6TQO - chains X and K of the 15 polymer chains in the assembly; structure by electron microscopy, 3.80 A resolution.

[Chain X]
Molecule: DNA-directed RNA polymerase subunit beta
Source organism: Escherichia coli
Notes: EC 2.7.7.6
UniProtKB: P0A8V4 (RPOB_ECO57); numbering as in UniProt (aligned over 1-1342)
Chain sequence (1342 residues; each row starts with the number of its first residue):
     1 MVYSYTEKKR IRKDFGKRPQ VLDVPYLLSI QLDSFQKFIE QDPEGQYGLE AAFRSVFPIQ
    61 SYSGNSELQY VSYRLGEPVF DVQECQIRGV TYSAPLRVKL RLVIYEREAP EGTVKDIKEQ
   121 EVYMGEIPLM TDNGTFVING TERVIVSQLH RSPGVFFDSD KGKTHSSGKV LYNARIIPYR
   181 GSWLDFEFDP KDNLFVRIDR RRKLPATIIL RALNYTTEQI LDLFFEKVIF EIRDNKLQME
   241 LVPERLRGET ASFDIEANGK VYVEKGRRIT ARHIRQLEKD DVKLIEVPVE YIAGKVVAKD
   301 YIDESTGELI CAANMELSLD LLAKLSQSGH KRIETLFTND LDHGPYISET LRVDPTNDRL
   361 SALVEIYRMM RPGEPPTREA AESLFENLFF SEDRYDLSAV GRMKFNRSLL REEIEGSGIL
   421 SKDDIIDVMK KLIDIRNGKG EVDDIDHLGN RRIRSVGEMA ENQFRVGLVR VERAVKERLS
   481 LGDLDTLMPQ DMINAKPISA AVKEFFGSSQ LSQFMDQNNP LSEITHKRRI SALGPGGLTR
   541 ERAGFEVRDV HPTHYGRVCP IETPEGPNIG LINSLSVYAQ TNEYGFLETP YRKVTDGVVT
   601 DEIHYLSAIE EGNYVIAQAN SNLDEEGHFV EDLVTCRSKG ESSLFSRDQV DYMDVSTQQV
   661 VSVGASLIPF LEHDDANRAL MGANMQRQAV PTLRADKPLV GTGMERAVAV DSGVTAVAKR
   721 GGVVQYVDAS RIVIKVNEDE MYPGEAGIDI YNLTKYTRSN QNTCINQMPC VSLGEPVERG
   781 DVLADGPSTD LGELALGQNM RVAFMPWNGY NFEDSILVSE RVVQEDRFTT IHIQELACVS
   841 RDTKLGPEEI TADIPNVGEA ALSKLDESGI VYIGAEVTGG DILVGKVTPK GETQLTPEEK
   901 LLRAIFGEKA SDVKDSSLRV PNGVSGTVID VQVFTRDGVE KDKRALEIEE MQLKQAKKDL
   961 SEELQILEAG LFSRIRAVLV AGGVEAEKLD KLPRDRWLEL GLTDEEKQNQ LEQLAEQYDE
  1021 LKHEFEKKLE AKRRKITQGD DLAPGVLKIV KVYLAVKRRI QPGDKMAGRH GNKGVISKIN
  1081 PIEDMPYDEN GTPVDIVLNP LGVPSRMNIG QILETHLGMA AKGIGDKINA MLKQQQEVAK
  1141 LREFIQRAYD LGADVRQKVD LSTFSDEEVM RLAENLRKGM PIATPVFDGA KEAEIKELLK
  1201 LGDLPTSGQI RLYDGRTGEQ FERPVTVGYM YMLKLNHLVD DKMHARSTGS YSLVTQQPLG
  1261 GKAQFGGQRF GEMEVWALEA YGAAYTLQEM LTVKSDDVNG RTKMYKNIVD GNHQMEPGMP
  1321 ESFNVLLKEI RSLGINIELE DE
UniProt features mapped onto this chain:
  - modified residue (N6-acetyllysine): Lys1022, Lys1200

[Chain K]
Molecule: ntDNA
Sequence (35 nucleotides; numbered -20 to 14; the number before each row is that of its first residue; numbers below 1 keep their minus sign (DG-20 is residue -20)):
   -20 GCCGAGCAGC ATAGCATTAC TTGTGAGCGG ATAAC
Not modelled in the structure: -20, -8 to -7

[Chain X / chain K interface]
Residue-residue contacts (18):
  Arg151(X) with DC-1(K), sugar contact; DT0(K), salt bridge to the phosphate
  Asn173(X) with DC-1(K), base contact
  Arg175(X) with DC-1(K), hydrogen bond to the base
  Trp183(X) with DT-3(K), base contact; DA-2(K), phosphate contact; DC-1(K), phosphate contact
  Asp199(X) with DT-3(K), base contact
  Arg200(X) with DA-2(K), hydrogen bond to the phosphate; DC-1(K), salt bridge to the phosphate
  Arg394(X) with DA-5(K), salt bridge to the phosphate
  Arg470(X) with DT-9(K), phosphate contact
  Arg473(X) with DC-6(K), hydrogen bond to the base; DA-5(K), salt bridge to the phosphate
  Leu538(X) with DT0(K), phosphate contact
  Arg542(X) with DT0(K), phosphate contact; DT1(K), salt bridge to the phosphate
  Lys844(X) with DG-15(K), phosphate contact
Also at the interface, not in a pair above, chain X (13 interface residues in all): Arg371

[In short]
Chain X and chain K form an interface of 13 and 9 residues respectively; the contacts include 3 hydrogen bonds
and 5 salt bridges. Polar pairs include Arg175(X)-DC-1(K), Arg473(X)-DC-6(K) and Arg200(X)-DA-2(K).
Chain X is DNA-directed RNA polymerase subunit beta (Escherichia coli) and chain K is ntDNA; the structure,
rrn anti-termination complex, was determined by electron microscopy (same publication as 6TQN).
